PDB entry 4YA3 | X-ray diffraction, 2.70 A resolution | chains N and a of the 30 polymer chains in the assembly

[Chain N]
Name: Proteasome subunit beta type-1
Organism: Saccharomyces cerevisiae S288c
Notes: EC 3.4.25.1
UniProtKB: P38624 (PSB1_YEAST); residues 1-196 here correspond to UniProt positions 20-215 (UniProt number = residue number + 19)
Sequence (196 residues; each row starts with the number of its first residue):
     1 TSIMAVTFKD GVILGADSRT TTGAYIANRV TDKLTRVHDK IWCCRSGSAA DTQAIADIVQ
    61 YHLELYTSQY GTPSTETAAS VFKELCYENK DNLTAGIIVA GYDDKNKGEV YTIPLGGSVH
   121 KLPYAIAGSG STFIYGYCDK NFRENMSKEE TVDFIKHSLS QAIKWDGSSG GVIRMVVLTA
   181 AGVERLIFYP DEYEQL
Swiss-Prot annotation at these positions:
  - active site: Thr1 (Nucleophile)
Bound ions: Mg2+ near Ser169 (its only coordinating residue here)

[Chain a]
Name: Proteasome subunit beta type-7
Organism: Saccharomyces cerevisiae S288c
Notes: EC 3.4.25.1
UniProtKB: P30657 (PSB7_YEAST); residues -12 to 233 here correspond to UniProt positions 21-266 (UniProt number = residue number + 33)
Sequence (246 residues; row label = number of the first residue in the row; numbers below 1 keep their minus sign (Thr-12 is residue -12)):
   -12 TQIANAGASP MVNTQQPIVT GTSVISMKYD NGVIIAADNL GSYGSLLRFN GVERLIPVGD
    48 NTVVGISGDI SDMQHIERLL KDLVTENAYD NPLADAEEAL EPSYIFEYLA TVMYQRRSKM
   108 NPLWNAIIVA GVQSNGDQFL RYVNLLGVTY SSPTLATGFG AHMANPLLRK VVDRESDIPK
   168 TTVQVAEEAI VNAMRVLYYR DARSSRNFSL AIIDKNTGLT FKKNLQVENM KWDFAKDIKG
   228 YGTQKI
Not modelled in the structure: -12 to 0

[How chain N and chain a interact]
Contacting residue pairs (63; chain N residue first):
  Arg19(N) with Ala189(a)
  Thr21(N) with Ala189(a)
  Ala24(N) with Phe146(a), hydrophobic; Arg187(a); Asp188(a); Ala189(a), hydrogen bond (backbone-backbone)
  Tyr25(N) with Phe146(a); Arg187(a)
  Ile26(N) with Tyr186(a); Arg187(a), hydrogen bond (backbone-backbone); Asp188(a); Ala189(a)
  Ala27(N) with Arg187(a), hydrogen bond (backbone-side chain)
  Asn28(N) with Arg187(a)
  Arg29(N) with Tyr186(a); Arg187(a); Lys218(a), hydrogen bond (side chain-backbone); Trp219(a); Phe221(a)
  Val30(N) with Phe221(a), hydrophobic; Ala222(a), hydrophobic; Ile225(a), hydrophobic
  Asp32(N) with Lys226(a); Gly227(a), hydrogen bond (side chain-backbone); Gln231(a)
  Leu34(N) with Gln231(a)
  Thr35(N) with Tyr228(a); Gln231(a)
  Arg36(N) with Gln231(a), hydrogen bond (backbone-side chain); Ile233(a)
  Trp42(N) with Gln231(a); Ile233(a)
  Arg45(N) with Tyr228(a)
  Gln53(N) with Tyr228(a), hydrogen bond (backbone-side chain)
  Ala56(N) with Tyr228(a)
  Asp57(N) with Tyr228(a), hydrogen bond
  Phe133(N) with Leu33(a), hydrophobic
  Lys164(N) with Leu34(a)
  Trp165(N) with Ser32(a); Leu33(a); Leu34(a), hydrogen bond (backbone-backbone); Arg35(a); Asn37(a)
  Asp166(N) with Ser32(a)
  Gly167(N) with Ser32(a), hydrogen bond (backbone-backbone); Leu34(a); Ala189(a)
  Gly171(N) with Trp219(a)
  Val172(N) with Trp219(a), hydrophobic
  Arg174(N) with Ala222(a), hydrogen bond (side chain-backbone); Ile225(a)
  Arg185(N) with Lys226(a); Gln231(a); Ile233(a), hydrogen bond (side chain-backbone)
  Ile187(N) with Ala222(a), hydrophobic; Lys223(a)
  Tyr189(N) with Trp219(a); Asp220(a), hydrogen bond; Lys223(a)
  Pro190(N) with Trp219(a)
  Asp191(N) with Arg193(a), salt bridge
  Glu194(N) with Tyr185(a), hydrogen bond; Arg193(a), salt bridge
Also at the interface, not in a pair above, chain N (35 interface residues in all): Ile163, Ser168, Val183
Also at the interface, not in a pair above, chain a (27 interface residues in all): Met150, Arg190, Met217

[In short]
The interface between chain N and chain a involves 35 residues on one side and 27 on the other; the contacts
include 14 hydrogen bonds and 2 salt bridges. Polar contacts include Asp191(N)-Arg193(a), Glu194(N)-Arg193(a)
and Ala27(N)-Arg187(a). From UniProt: active-site residue Thr1(N) on chain N.
Chain N is Proteasome subunit beta type-1 and chain a is Proteasome subunit beta type-7, both from
Saccharomyces cerevisiae S288c; the structure, Yeast 20S proteasome beta2-H116N mutant in complex with
Ac-PAE-ep, was determined by X-ray diffraction, deposited together with 4Y69, 4Y6A, 4Y6V, 4Y6Z, 4Y70, 4Y74 and
34 further entries.
